9HIQ - chains A and B of the 6 polymer chains in the assembly; structure by electron microscopy, 4.02 A resolution (low resolution: residue-level contacts below are approximate; hydrogen-bond / salt-bridge calls are withheld).

[Chain A (and B)]
Name: tRNA modification GTPase MnmE
Source organism: Escherichia coli
Notes: EC 3.6.-.-; chain B of this document is another copy of the same molecule, construct and numbering; everything in this record applies to it too
UniProt: P25522 (MNME_ECOLI); residue numbers follow UniProt; this construct covers 1-454
Sequence (454 residues; row label = number of the first residue in the row):
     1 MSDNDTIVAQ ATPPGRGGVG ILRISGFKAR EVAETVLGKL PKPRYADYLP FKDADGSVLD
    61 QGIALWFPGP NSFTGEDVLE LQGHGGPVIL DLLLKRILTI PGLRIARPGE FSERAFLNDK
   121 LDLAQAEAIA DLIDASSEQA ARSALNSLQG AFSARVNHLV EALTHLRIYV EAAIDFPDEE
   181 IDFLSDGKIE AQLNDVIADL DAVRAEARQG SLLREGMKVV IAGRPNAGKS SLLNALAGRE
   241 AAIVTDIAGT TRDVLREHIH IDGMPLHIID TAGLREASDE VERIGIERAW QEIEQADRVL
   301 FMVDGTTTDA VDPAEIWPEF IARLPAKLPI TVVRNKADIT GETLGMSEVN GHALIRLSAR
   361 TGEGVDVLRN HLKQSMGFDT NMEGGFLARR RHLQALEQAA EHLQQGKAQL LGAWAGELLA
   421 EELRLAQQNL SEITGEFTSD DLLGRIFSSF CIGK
Unresolved in the structure: 174-186 (chain B: 377-379)
Residues lining bound ligands: GMP-PNP (GNP; phosphoaminophosphonic acid-guanylate ester): Arg224, Pro225, Asn226, Ala227, Gly228, Lys229, Ser230, Ser231, Ile243, Val244, Thr245, Asp246, Thr250, Thr251, Asp270, Thr271, Ala272, Gly273, Asn335, Lys336, Asp338, Ile339, Ser358, Ala359, Arg360
UniProt features mapped onto this chain:
  - binding site ((6S)-5-formyl-5,6,7,8-tetrahydrofolate): Arg23, Glu80, Lys120, Lys454
  - binding site (GTP): Asn226 to Ser231, Thr245 to Thr251, Asp270 to Gly273, Asn335 to Asp338, Ser358 to Arg360
  - binding site (K(+)): Asn226, Thr245, Ile247, Thr250
  - binding site (Mg(2+)): Ser230, Thr251
  - mutagenesis: Arg224 (R224A: 1.5-fold decrease in GTPase activity and almost no change in affinity), Asn226 (N226A: 100-fold decrease in GTPase activity. 5-fold decrease of affinity for GTP; N226K: 70-fold decrease in GTPase activity. 2-fold decrease of affinity for GTP), Gly228 (G228A: Loss of GTP binding and hydrolase activity. Completely impairs tRNA modifying function), Gly249 (G249A: 22-fold decrease in GTPase activity and 7-fold increase of affinity), Thr250 (T250A: 4-fold decrease in GTPase activity and 1.5-fold increase of affinity; T250S: 1.8-fold decrease in GTPase activity and 1.5-fold increase of affinity), Thr251 (T251A: 92-fold decrease in GTPase activity and 59-fold increase of affinity; T251S: 4-fold decrease in GTPase activity and 1.2-fold decrease of affinity), Arg252 (R252A: 7-fold decrease in GTPase activity and 6-fold increase of affinity; R252K: 2-fold decrease in GTPase activity and no change in affinity), Asp253 (D253A: 9-fold decrease in GTPase activity and 13-fold increase of affinity), Leu255 (L255D: 1.5-fold decrease in affinity for GTP), Arg256 (R256A: 2-fold decrease in GTPase activity and almost no change in affinity), Asp270 (D270A: Does not affect GTP binding, but impairs hydrolase activity. Completely impairs tRNA modifying function), Arg275 (R275A: 6-fold decrease in GTPase activity and 1.9-fold increase of affinity), 4 further mutagenesis entries in UniProt
Reported in the primary citation:
  - catalytic residues: Cys451 (citing earlier work)

[Chain A / chain B interface]
Residue-residue contacts - 87 pairs, chain A then chain B:
  Ala11(A) with Gly17(B); Gly18(B); Val19(B)
  Thr12(A) with Thr12(B); Pro13(B); Val19(B)
  Pro13(A) with Pro13(B); Arg16(B); Gly17(B); Val19(B)
  Pro14(A) with Pro13(B); Asp262(B); Gly263(B); Met264(B); Lys373(B)
  Arg16(A) with Pro13(B); Met376(B); Thr380(B); Asn381(B)
  Gly17(A) with Ala11(B); Pro13(B); Met382(B)
  Gly18(A) with Ala11(B); Met382(B)
  Val19(A) with Ile21(B)
  Ile21(A) with Val19(B)
  Arg44(A) with Tyr45(B); Ala46(B)
  Tyr45(A) with Arg44(B)
  Ala46(A) with Arg44(B); Leu65(B); Phe67(B)
  Tyr48(A) with Arg44(B)
  Phe67(A) with Ala46(B)
  Glu80(A) with Gln82(B)
  Gln82(A) with Glu80(B); Gln82(B)
  Ile133(A) with Gly17(B); His84(B); Gly85(B); Gly86(B); Pro87(B)
  Asp134(A) with Arg16(B); His260(B)
  Ser136(A) with Leu212(B)
  Ser137(A) with Val88(B)
  Glu138(A) with Val88(B)
  Ala141(A) with Val88(B)
  Arg142(A) with Leu92(B)
  Leu145(A) with Val58(B); Leu59(B); Asp60(B)
  Gln149(A) with Val58(B)
  Ala237(A) with Gly210(B); Ser211(B)
  Gly238(A) with Ala151(B)
  Ile243(A) with Arg252(B); Asp253(B); Ile284(B); Arg288(B)
  Thr245(A) with Glu280(B)
  Ile247(A) with Asp279(B); Glu280(B); Val281(B)
  Gly249(A) with Arg252(B)
  Thr250(A) with Asp253(B)
  Thr251(A) with Asp253(B)
  Arg252(A) with Gly249(B); Thr250(B); Arg252(B)
  Asp253(A) with Ile243(B); Thr251(B)
  His258(A) with Leu212(B)
  Ile259(A) with Gly210(B)
  His260(A) with Arg208(B); Gln209(B); Gly210(B); Ser211(B); Leu212(B)
  Ile261(A) with Gln209(B)
  Val281(A) with Ile247(B); Thr250(B)
  Ile284(A) with Ile243(B)
  Arg288(A) with Glu240(B)
  Arg369(A) with Gln209(B)
  Cys451(A) with Arg16(B)
  Ile452(A) with Asp262(B)
Also at the interface, not in a pair above, chain A (55 interface residues in all): Gly15, Asp47, Ile63, Leu65, Pro87, Ile129, Leu132, Leu236, Asp246, Asp262
Also at the interface, not in a pair above, chain B (60 interface residues in all): Pro14, Gly15, Ile89, Asp91, Ala242, Thr245, Leu255, Gly285

[Overview]
Chain A and chain B form an interface of 55 and 60 residues respectively. Chain A binds GMP-PNP. From UniProt:
4 (6S)-5-formyl-5,6,7,8-tetrahydrofolate-binding residues, 24 GTP-binding residues, 4 K+-binding residues and
Mg2+-binding residues Ser230(A) and Thr251(A) on chain A. The paper reports the catalytic residue Cys451(A).
Both chains are tRNA modification GTPase MnmE (Escherichia coli). Entry 9HIQ (MnmE-MnmG a4b2 complex) was
determined by electron microscopy, deposited together with 9HIP.
